Entry 8W1C (electron microscopy, 3.60 A resolution); this record covers chains A and C of the 15 polymer chains in the assembly.

== Chain A ==
Name: Core protein VP3
Organism: Bluetongue virus (serotype 1 / isolate South Africa)
Reference sequence: Q1AE73 (Q1AE73_9REOV); residue numbers follow UniProt; this construct covers 1-901
Chain sequence (901 residues; numbered 1 to 901; the number before each row is that of its first residue):
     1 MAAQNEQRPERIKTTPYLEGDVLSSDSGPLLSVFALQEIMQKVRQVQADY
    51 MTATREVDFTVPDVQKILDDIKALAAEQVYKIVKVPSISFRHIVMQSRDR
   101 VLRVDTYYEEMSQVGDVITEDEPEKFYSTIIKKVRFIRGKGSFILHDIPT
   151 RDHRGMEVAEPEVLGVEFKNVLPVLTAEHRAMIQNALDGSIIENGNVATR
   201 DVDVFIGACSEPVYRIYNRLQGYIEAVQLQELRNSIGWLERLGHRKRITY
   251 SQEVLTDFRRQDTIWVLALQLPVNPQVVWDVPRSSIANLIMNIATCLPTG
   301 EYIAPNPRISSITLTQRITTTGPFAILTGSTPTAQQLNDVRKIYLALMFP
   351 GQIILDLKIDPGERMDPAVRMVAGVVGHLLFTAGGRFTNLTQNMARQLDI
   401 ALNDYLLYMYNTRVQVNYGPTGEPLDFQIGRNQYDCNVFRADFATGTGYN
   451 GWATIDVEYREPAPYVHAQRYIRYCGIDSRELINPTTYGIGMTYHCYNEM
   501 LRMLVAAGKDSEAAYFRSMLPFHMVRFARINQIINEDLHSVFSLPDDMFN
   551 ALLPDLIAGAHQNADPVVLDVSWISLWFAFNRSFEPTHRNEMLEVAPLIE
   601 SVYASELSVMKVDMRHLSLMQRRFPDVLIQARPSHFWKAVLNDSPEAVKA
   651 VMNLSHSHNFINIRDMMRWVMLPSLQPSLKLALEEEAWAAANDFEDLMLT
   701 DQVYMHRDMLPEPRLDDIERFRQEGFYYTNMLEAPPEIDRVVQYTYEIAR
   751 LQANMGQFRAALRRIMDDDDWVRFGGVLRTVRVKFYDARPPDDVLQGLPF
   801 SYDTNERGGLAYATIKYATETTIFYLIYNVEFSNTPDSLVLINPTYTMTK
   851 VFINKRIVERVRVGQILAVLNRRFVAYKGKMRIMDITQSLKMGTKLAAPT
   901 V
Disordered / not traced: 1-23, 52-58, 656-661, 893-901
What the authors report for this chain:
  - mutagenesis - R431F: abolished growth in response to reverse genetics method
  - conformationally variable residues (helix shift): Ser24 to Val61

== Chain C ==
Name: VP6
Organism: Bluetongue virus (serotype 1 / isolate South Africa)
Reference sequence: C5IWW5 (C5IWW5_9REOV); residue numbers follow UniProt; this construct covers 1-329
Chain sequence (329 residues; each row starts with the number of its first residue):
     1 MSAAMLLAPGDVIKRSSEELKQRQIQINLIDWTEGESEKESKAEAKEGDK
    51 AEELKDGEGTQSESSQKKESSKETKDADVDRRIHTAVGSGSSAKGPGERA
   101 NENVDRGDGKVGGGGGDADAGVGATGANGGRWVVLTEEIARAIESKYGTK
   151 IDVYRDEVPAQIIEVERSLQKELGISREGVAEQTERLRDLRRKEKSGAHA
   201 KAAERGRRKQGKKPHGDAQREGTEEEKTSEEPASVGITIEGVMSQKKLLS
   251 MIGGVERKMAPIGARESAVMLVSNSIKDVVRATAYFTAPTGDPHWKEVAR
   301 EASKKKNILAYTSTGGDVKTEFLHLIDHL
Disordered / not traced: 1-3, 34-129, 198-236
What the authors report for this chain:
  - mutagenesis - R167E/K171E, R191E/K195E: abolished growth

== Interface between chain A and chain C ==
Pairs across the interface - 30 pairs, chain A then chain C:
  Ile303(A) - Arg265(C)
  Asn306(A) - Gly263(C)  hydrogen bond (side chain-backbone)
  Asn306(A) - Arg265(C)
  Asn306(A) - Glu266(C)
  Pro307(A) - Gln24(C)
  Pro307(A) - Arg257(C)
  Arg308(A) - Arg257(C)  hydrogen bond (backbone-side chain)
  Arg308(A) - Ala260(C)  hydrogen bond (side chain-backbone)
  Arg308(A) - Pro261(C)
  Arg308(A) - Ile262(C)
  Arg308(A) - Glu266(C)
  Ile309(A) - Ile262(C)  hydrophobic
  Ser310(A) - Ser145(C)
  Ser311(A) - Ser145(C)
  Ile318(A) - Ser176(C)
  Ile318(A) - Glu178(C)
  Phe324(A) - Glu138(C)
  Phe324(A) - Arg141(C)
  Ala325(A) - Arg141(C)  hydrogen bond (backbone-side chain)
  Leu327(A) - Arg141(C)
  Pro485(A) - Ala264(C)
  Pro485(A) - Arg265(C)
  Thr486(A) - Gly263(C)
  Thr486(A) - Arg265(C)
  Ser518(A) - Ile262(C)
  Pro521(A) - Ile262(C)
  Val525(A) - Ala264(C)  hydrophobic
  Glu585(A) - Arg265(C)  salt bridge
  Thr587(A) - Arg281(C)
  His588(A) - Arg281(C)
Also at the interface, not in a pair above, chain A (22 interface residues in all): Ile326, Ile490, Phe522
Also at the interface, not in a pair above, chain C (17 interface residues in all): Ser267, Ala268

== In short ==
22 residues of chain A and 17 residues of chain C are in contact, with 4 hydrogen bonds and 1 salt bridge.
Polar contacts include Glu585(A)-Arg265(C), Asn306(A)-Gly263(C) and Arg308(A)-Arg257(C). From the paper:
R167E/K171E and R191E/K195E of chain C abolish growth; conformational variability at Ser24(A).
Here chain A is Core protein VP3 and chain C is VP6, both from Bluetongue virus (serotype 1 / isolate South
Africa). Entry 8W1C (Cryo-EM structure of BTV pre-subcore) was determined by electron microscopy (same
publication as 8W12, 8W19, 8W1O, 8W1R and 8W1S).
